6X8U - chains L and P of the 3 polymer chains in the assembly; structure by X-ray diffraction, 1.55 A resolution.

[Chain L]
Molecule: 3D11 Fab light chain
From: Mus musculus
Notes: antibody fragment or engineered binder
Sequence (219 residues; each row starts with the number of its first residue; a row labelled like 27A-27E holds insertion residues (27A, then the next letters in order)):
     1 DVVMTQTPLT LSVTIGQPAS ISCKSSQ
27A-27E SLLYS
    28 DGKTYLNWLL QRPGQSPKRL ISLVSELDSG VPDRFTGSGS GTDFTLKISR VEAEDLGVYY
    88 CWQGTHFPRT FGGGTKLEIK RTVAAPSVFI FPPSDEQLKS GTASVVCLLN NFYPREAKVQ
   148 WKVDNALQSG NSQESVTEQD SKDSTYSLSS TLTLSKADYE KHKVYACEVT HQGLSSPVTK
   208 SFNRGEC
Disulfide bonds: Cys23-Cys88, Cys134-Cys194

[Chain P]
Molecule: Mixed peptide
Sequence (16 residues; numbered 1 to 16; the number before each row is that of its first residue):
     1 PPPPNPNDPA PPNAND
Not modelled in the structure: 1, 14-16

[Chain L / chain P interface]
Pairs across the interface - 18 pairs, chain L then chain P:
  Tyr27D(L) - Pro9(P)  hydrophobic
  Tyr32(L) - Asn7(P)
  Tyr32(L) - Asp8(P)
  Tyr32(L) - Pro9(P)
  Asn34(L) - Asn7(P)  hydrogen bond (side chain-backbone)
  Arg46(L) - Pro4(P)
  Arg46(L) - Asn5(P)  hydrogen bond (side chain-backbone)
  Arg46(L) - Pro6(P)
  Arg46(L) - Asn7(P)  hydrogen bond
  Ser49(L) - Asn5(P)  hydrogen bond
  Leu50(L) - Asn5(P)
  Glu53(L) - Asn5(P)
  Trp89(L) - Asn7(P)
  Gly91(L) - Asn7(P)
  Gly91(L) - Asp8(P)
  Gly91(L) - Pro9(P)
  Arg96(L) - Asp8(P)  salt bridge
  Arg96(L) - Pro9(P)
From the paper, about this interface:
  - specific contacts: Leu50(L)-Pro6(P)
  - epitope / paratope residues, chain L: Leu50(L)
  - epitope / paratope residues, chain P: Pro6(P)

[Overview]
Chain L and chain P form an interface of 10 and 6 residues respectively; the contacts include 4 hydrogen bonds
and 1 salt bridge. Polar pairs include Arg96(L)-Asp8(P), Asn34(L)-Asn7(P) and Arg46(L)-Asn5(P). The authors
report a contact between Leu50(L) and Pro6(P). The paper reports epitope/paratope residues Leu50(L) and
Pro6(P).
Here chain L is 3D11 Fab light chain (Mus musculus) and chain P is Mixed peptide. Entry 6X8U (Crystal
structure of 3D11 Fab in complex with Plasmodium berghei circumsporozoite protein Mixed peptide) was
determined by X-ray diffraction (same publication as 6X8Q and 6X8S).
